PDB entry 7B5F | electron microscopy, 2.90 A resolution | chains C and D of the 6 polymer chains in the assembly

== Chain C ==
Name: Echovirus 18 viral protein 3
Source organism: Echovirus E18
Notes: EC 3.4.22.29, 3.6.1.15, 3.4.22.28, 2.7.7.48
UniProt: Q8V635 (Q8V635_9ENTO); residues 1-239 here correspond to UniProt positions 330-568 (UniProt number = residue number + 329)
Sequence (239 residues; row label = number of the first residue in the row):
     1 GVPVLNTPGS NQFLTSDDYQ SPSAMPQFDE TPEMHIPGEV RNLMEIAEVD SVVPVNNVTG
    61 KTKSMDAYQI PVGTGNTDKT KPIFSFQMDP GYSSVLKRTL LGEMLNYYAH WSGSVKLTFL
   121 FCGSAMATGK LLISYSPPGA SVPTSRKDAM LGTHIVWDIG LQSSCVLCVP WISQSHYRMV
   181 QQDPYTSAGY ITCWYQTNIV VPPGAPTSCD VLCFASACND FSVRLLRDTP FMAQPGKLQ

== Chain D ==
Name: Echovirus 18 viral protein 4
Source organism: Echovirus E18
Notes: EC 3.4.22.29, 3.6.1.15, 3.4.22.28, 2.7.7.48
UniProt: Q8V635 (Q8V635_9ENTO); numbering as in UniProt (aligned over 1-69)
Sequence (69 residues; each row starts with the number of its first residue):
     1 MGAQVSTQKT GAHETSLSAK GNSIIHYTNI NFYKDAASSA SNRQDIQQDP GKFTDPVKDL
    61 MIKTLPALN
Unresolved in the structure: 1-28, 69

== Interface between chain C and chain D ==
Contacting residue pairs (35):
  Ser16(C) with Arg43(D), hydrogen bond (backbone-side chain)
  Asp18(C) with Ala40(D); Ser41(D); Arg43(D), salt bridge
  Tyr19(C) with Ser39(D)
  Gln20(C) with Ile30(D), hydrogen bond (side chain-backbone); Asn31(D); Phe32(D), hydrogen bond (side chain-backbone); Tyr33(D); Ser38(D); Ser39(D); Ala40(D)
  Ser21(C) with Ser38(D), hydrogen bond (backbone-side chain)
  Pro22(C) with Tyr33(D); Ser38(D)
  Ser23(C) with Asp35(D); Ser38(D)
  Pro26(C) with Asp35(D)
  Gln27(C) with Asp35(D), hydrogen bond (backbone-side chain)
  Gly38(C) with Lys52(D); Phe53(D)
  Glu39(C) with Lys52(D); Phe53(D)
  Val40(C) with Phe53(D), hydrophobic
  Arg41(C) with Gln47(D); Asp49(D)
  Glu45(C) with Gln48(D); Asp49(D), hydrogen bond (side chain-backbone); Pro50(D)
  Glu48(C) with Thr54(D)
  Val49(C) with Phe53(D), hydrophobic; Thr54(D)
  Gln162(C) with Pro66(D); Ala67(D), hydrogen bond (side chain-backbone); Leu68(D)
Also at the interface, not in a pair above, chain C (19 interface residues in all): Asp17, Asn42
Also at the interface, not in a pair above, chain D (21 interface residues in all): Ile46

== Summary ==
19 residues of chain C and 21 residues of chain D are in contact; the contacts include 7 hydrogen bonds and 1
salt bridge. Polar pairs include Asp18(C)-Arg43(D), Ser16(C)-Arg43(D) and Gln20(C)-Ile30(D).
Chain C is Echovirus 18 viral protein 3 and chain D is Echovirus 18 viral protein 4, both from Echovirus E18;
the structure, Structure of echovirus 18 in complex with neonatal Fc receptor, was determined by electron
microscopy.
